6K1J - chains F and I of the 10 polymer chains in the assembly; structure by X-ray diffraction, 2.85 A resolution.

[Chain F]
Name: Histone H4
Source organism: Homo sapiens
Reference sequence: P62805 (H4_HUMAN); residues 0-102 here correspond to UniProt positions 1-103 (UniProt number = residue number + 1)
Sequence (106 residues; numbered -3 to 102; the number before each row is that of its first residue; numbers below 1 keep their minus sign (Gly-3 is residue -3)):
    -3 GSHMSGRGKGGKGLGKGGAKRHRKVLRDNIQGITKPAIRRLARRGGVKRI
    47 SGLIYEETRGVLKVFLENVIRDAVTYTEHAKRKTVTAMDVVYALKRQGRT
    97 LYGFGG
Unresolved in the structure: -3 to 15
Sequence notes: expression tag (-3 to -1)

[Chain I]
Molecule: 145-nt DNA strand
Source organism: Homo sapiens
Sequence (145 nucleotides; each row starts with the number of its first residue; numbers below 1 keep their minus sign (DA-72 is residue -72)):
   -72 ATCAATATCCACCTGCAGATACTACCAAAAGTGTATTTGGAAACTGCTCC
   -22 ATCAAAAGGCATGTTCAGCTGAATCAGCTGAACATGCCTTTTGATGGAGC
    28 AGTTTCCAAATACACTTTTGGTAGTATCTGCAGGTGGATATTGAT
Metal / ion sites: Mn2+ site 1: DG-34, DG-33; Mn2+ site 2 near DG47 (its only coordinating residue here); Mn2+ site 3 near DG60 (its only coordinating residue here)

[Interface between chain F and chain I]
Pairs across the interface (12; chain F residue first):
  Arg35(F) with DA8(I), salt bridge to the phosphate
  Arg45(F) with DT6(I), base contact; DG7(I), hydrogen bond to the sugar; DA8(I), phosphate contact
  Ile46(F) with DG7(I), sugar contact; DA8(I), hydrogen bond to the phosphate
  Ser47(F) with DG7(I), hydrogen bond to the phosphate
  Gly48(F) with DG7(I), hydrogen bond to the phosphate
  Arg78(F) with DA28(I), phosphate contact
  Lys79(F) with DC27(I), phosphate contact; DA28(I), hydrogen bond to the phosphate
  Thr80(F) with DA28(I), hydrogen bond to the phosphate
Other interface residues (no listed pair), chain F (11 interface residues in all): Arg39, Lys44, Lys77
Other interface residues (no listed pair), chain I (7 interface residues in all): DA9, DG29

[In short]
11 residues of chain F face 7 of chain I across their interface; the contacts include 6 hydrogen bonds and 1
salt bridge. Among the polar pairs are Arg45(F)-DG7(I), Ile46(F)-DA8(I) and Ser47(F)-DG7(I). DG-34(I) and
DG-33(I) coordinate Mn2+ site 1.
Chain F is Histone H4 and chain I is a 145-nt DNA strand, both from Homo sapiens; the structure, Human
nucleosome core particle with H2A.X variant, was determined by X-ray diffraction together with 6IPU, 6JXD,
6K1I and 6K1K from the same study.
